3F52 - chains A and E; structure by X-ray diffraction, 1.75 A resolution.

# Chain A (and E)
Name: clp gene regulator (ClgR)
Organism: Corynebacterium glutamicum
Notes: fragment: clgr_c; chain E of this document is another copy of the same molecule, construct and numbering; everything in this record applies to it too
UniProtKB: Q8NP59 (Q8NP59_CORGL); numbering as in UniProt (aligned over 1-107)
Sequence (117 residues; each row starts with the number of its first residue):
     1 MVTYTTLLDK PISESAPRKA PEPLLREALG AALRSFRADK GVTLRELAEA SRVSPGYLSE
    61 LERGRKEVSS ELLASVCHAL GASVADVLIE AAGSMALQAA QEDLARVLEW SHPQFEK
Disordered / not traced: 1-21, 99-117 (chain E: 1-18, 97-117)
Construct notes: expression tag (108-117)

# Chain A / chain E interface
Residue-residue contacts (31):
  Glu22(A) - Ser83(E)
  Glu22(A) - Val84(E)  hydrogen bond (side chain-backbone)
  Glu22(A) - Ala85(E)  hydrogen bond (side chain-backbone)
  Leu24(A) - Ser70(E)
  Leu25(A) - Ser70(E)
  Leu25(A) - Leu73(E)  hydrophobic
  Leu25(A) - Leu88(E)  hydrophobic
  Arg26(A) - Ser70(E)  hydrogen bond (backbone-side chain)
  Arg26(A) - Glu71(E)  salt bridge
  Glu67(A) - Ser69(E)
  Glu67(A) - Ser70(E)  hydrogen bond (side chain-backbone)
  Glu67(A) - Glu71(E)
  Ser69(A) - Glu67(E)
  Ser70(A) - Leu24(E)
  Ser70(A) - Leu25(E)
  Ser70(A) - Arg26(E)  hydrogen bond (side chain-backbone)
  Ser70(A) - Glu67(E)  hydrogen bond
  Glu71(A) - Leu24(E)
  Glu71(A) - Arg26(E)  salt bridge
  Leu73(A) - Leu25(E)  hydrophobic
  Val84(A) - Met95(E)  hydrophobic
  Ala85(A) - Met95(E)  hydrophobic
  Leu88(A) - Leu25(E)  hydrophobic
  Leu88(A) - Leu88(E)
  Leu88(A) - Met95(E)  hydrophobic
  Ile89(A) - Ile89(E)  hydrophobic
  Ile89(A) - Ala92(E)  hydrophobic
  Ala91(A) - Leu88(E)  hydrophobic
  Ala92(A) - Ala85(E)
  Ala92(A) - Leu88(E)
  Met95(A) - Val84(E)  hydrophobic
Other interface residues (no listed pair), chain A (18 interface residues in all): Leu29, Ala96
Other interface residues (no listed pair), chain E (18 interface residues in all): Leu29, Val68, Ala91

# In short
Chain A and chain E each contribute 18 residues to their interface, with 6 hydrogen bonds and 2 salt bridges.
Polar contacts include Arg26(A)-Glu71(E), Glu22(A)-Val84(E) and Glu22(A)-Ala85(E).
Both chains are clp gene regulator (ClgR) (Corynebacterium glutamicum). Entry 3F52 (Crystal structure of the
clp gene regulator ClgR from C. glutamicum) was determined by X-ray diffraction together with 3F51 from the
same study.
